7MKP - chains B and C of the 5 polymer chains in the assembly; structure by electron microscopy, 3.41 A resolution.

[Chain B]
Molecule: DNA-directed RNA polymerase subunit alpha
Organism: Escherichia coli (strain K12)
Notes: EC 2.7.7.6
Reference sequence: A0A4S5AL01 (A0A4S5AL01_ECOLI); residues 1-237 here = UniProt positions 1-237
Sequence (237 residues; row label = number of the first residue in the row):
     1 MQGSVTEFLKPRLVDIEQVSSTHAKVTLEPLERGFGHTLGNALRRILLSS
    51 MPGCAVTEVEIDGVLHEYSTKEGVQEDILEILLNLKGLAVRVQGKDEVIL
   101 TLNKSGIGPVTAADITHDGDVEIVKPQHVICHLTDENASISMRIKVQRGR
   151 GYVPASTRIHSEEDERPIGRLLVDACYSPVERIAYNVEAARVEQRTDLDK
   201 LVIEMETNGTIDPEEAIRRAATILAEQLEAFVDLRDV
Not modelled in the structure: 1-5, 236-237

[Chain C]
Molecule: DNA-directed RNA polymerase subunit beta
Organism: Escherichia coli (strain K12)
Notes: EC 2.7.7.6
Reference sequence: A0A4S4NK82 (A0A4S4NK82_ECOLI); numbering as in UniProt (aligned over 3-1342)
Sequence (1340 residues; numbered 3 to 1342; the number before each row is that of its first residue):
     3 YSYTEKKRIRKDFGKRPQVLDVPYLLSIQLDSFQKFIEQDPEGQYGLEAA
    53 FRSVFPIQSYSGNSELQYVSYRLGEPVFDVQECQIRGVTYSAPLRVKLRL
   103 VIYEREAPEGTVKDIKEQEVYMGEIPLMTDNGTFVINGTERVIVSQLHRS
   153 PGVFFDSDKGKTHSSGKVLYNARIIPYRGSWLDFEFDPKDNLFVRIDRRR
   203 KLPATIILRALNYTTEQILDLFFEKVIFEIRDNKLQMELVPERLRGETAS
   253 FDIEANGKVYVEKGRRITARHIRQLEKDDVKLIEVPVEYIAGKVVAKDYI
   303 DESTGELICAANMELSLDLLAKLSQSGHKRIETLFTNDLDHGPYISETLR
   353 VDPTNDRLSALVEIYRMMRPGEPPTREAAESLFENLFFSEDRYDLSAVGR
   403 MKFNRSLLREEIEGSGILSKDDIIDVMKKLIDIRNGKGEVDDIDHLGNRR
   453 IRSVGEMAENQFRVGLVRVERAVKERLSLGDLDTLMPQDMINAKPISAAV
   503 KEFFGSSQLSQFMDQNNPLSEITHKRRISALGPGGLTRERAGFEVRDVHP
   553 THYGRVCPIETPEGPNIGLINSLSVYAQTNEYGFLETPYRKVTDGVVTDE
   603 IHYLSAIEEGNYVIAQANSNLDEEGHFVEDLVTCRSKGESSLFSRDQVDY
   653 MDVSTQQVVSVGASLIPFLEHDDANRALMGANMQRQAVPTLRADKPLVGT
   703 GMERAVAVDSGVTAVAKRGGVVQYVDASRIVIKVNEDEMYPGEAGIDIYN
   753 LTKYTRSNQNTCINQMPCVSLGEPVERGDVLADGPSTDLGELALGQNMRV
   803 AFMPWNGYNFEDSILVSERVVQEDRFTTIHIQELACVSRDTKLGPEEITA
   853 DIPNVGEAALSKLDESGIVYIGAEVTGGDILVGKVTPKGETQLTPEEKLL
   903 RAIFGEKASDVKDSSLRVPNGVSGTVIDVQVFTRDGVEKDKRALEIEEMQ
   953 LKQAKKDLSEELQILEAGLFSRIRAVLVAGGVEAEKLDKLPRDRWLELGL
  1003 TDEEKQNQLEQLAEQYDELKHEFEKKLEAKRRKITQGDDLAPGVLKIVKV
  1053 YLAVKRRIQPGDKMAGRHGNKGVISKINPIEDMPYDENGTPVDIVLNPLG
  1103 VPSRMNIGQILETHLGMAAKGIGDKINAMLKQQQEVAKLREFIQRAYDLG
  1153 ADVRQKVDLSTFSDEEVMRLAENLRKGMPIATPVFDGAKEAEIKELLKLG
  1203 DLPTSGQIRLYDGRTGEQFERPVTVGYMYMLKLNHLVDDKMHARSTGSYS
  1253 LVTQQPLGGKAQFGGQRFGEMEVWALEAYGAAYTLQEMLTVKSDDVNGRT
  1303 KMYKNIVDGNHQMEPGMPESFNVLLKEIRSLGINIELEDE
Not modelled in the structure: 893-909

[Chain B / chain C interface]
Residue-residue contacts (4; chain B residue first):
  Arg33(B) with Glu820(C), salt bridge; Pro1081(C)
  His37(B) with Arg1216(C)
  Asn41(B) with Thr1217(C), hydrogen bond (side chain-backbone)
Interface residues without a listed pair, chain B (4 interface residues in all): Arg44
Interface residues without a listed pair, chain C (5 interface residues in all): Glu1219

[Overview]
4 residues of chain B and 5 residues of chain C are in contact; the contacts include 1 hydrogen bond and 1
salt bridge. Among the polar pairs are Arg33(B)-Glu820(C) and Asn41(B)-Thr1217(C).
Here chain B is DNA-directed RNA polymerase subunit alpha and chain C is DNA-directed RNA polymerase subunit
beta, both from Escherichia coli (strain K12). Entry 7MKP (Escherichia coli RNA polymerase core enzyme) was
determined by electron microscopy together with 7MKN, 7MKO and 7MKQ from the same study.
